6PIJ - chains G and 3 of the 13 polymer chains in the assembly; structure by electron microscopy, 2.90 A resolution.

# Chain G
Molecule: cas5_8 naturally occurring fusion protein
From: Vibrio cholerae
Chain sequence (511 residues; each row starts with the number of its first residue; note: 117 numbers in that range are skipped by the numbering (no residue carries them; nothing is unmodelled there)):
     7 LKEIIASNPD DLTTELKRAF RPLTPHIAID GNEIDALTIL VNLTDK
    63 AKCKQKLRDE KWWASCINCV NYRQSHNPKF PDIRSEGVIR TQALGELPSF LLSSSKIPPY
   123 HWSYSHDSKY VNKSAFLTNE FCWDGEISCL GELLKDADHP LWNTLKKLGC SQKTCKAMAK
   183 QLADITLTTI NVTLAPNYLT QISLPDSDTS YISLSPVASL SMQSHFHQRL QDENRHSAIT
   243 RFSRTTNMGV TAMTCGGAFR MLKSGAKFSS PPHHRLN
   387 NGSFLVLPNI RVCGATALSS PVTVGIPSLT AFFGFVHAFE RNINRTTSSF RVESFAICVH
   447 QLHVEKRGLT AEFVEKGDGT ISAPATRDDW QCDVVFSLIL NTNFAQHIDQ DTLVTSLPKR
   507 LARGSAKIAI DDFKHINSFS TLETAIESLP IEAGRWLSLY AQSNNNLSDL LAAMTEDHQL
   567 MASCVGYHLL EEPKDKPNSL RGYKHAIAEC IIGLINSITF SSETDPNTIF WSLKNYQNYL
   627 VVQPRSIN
From the paper describing this entry:
  - binding site for Targeting strand ssDNA: Arg246

# Chain 3
Molecule: Non-targeting strand ssDNA
Sequence (9 nucleotides; each row starts with the number of its first residue):
     1 CCGCCTTAC

# How chain G and chain 3 interact
Pairs across the interface (20; chain G residue first):
  Lys23(G) - DT7(3)  salt bridge to the phosphate
  Arg24(G) - DA8(3)  salt bridge to the phosphate
  Arg27(G) - DT6(3)  hydrogen bond to the phosphate
  Arg27(G) - DT7(3)  salt bridge to the phosphate
  Lys52(G) - DT6(3)  phosphate contact
  Lys52(G) - DT7(3)  salt bridge to the phosphate
  Ser130(G) - DC5(3)  sugar contact
  Lys131(G) - DG3(3)  base contact
  Lys131(G) - DC4(3)  base contact
  Lys131(G) - DC5(3)  sugar contact
  Asn134(G) - DC5(3)  phosphate contact
  Asn134(G) - DT6(3)  hydrogen bond to the phosphate
  Thr247(G) - DT6(3)  base contact
  Thr248(G) - DC5(3)  base contact
  Thr248(G) - DT6(3)  sugar contact
  Met255(G) - DT6(3)  sugar contact
  Met255(G) - DT7(3)  sugar contact
  Thr256(G) - DT7(3)  phosphate contact
  Gly258(G) - DT7(3)  base contact
  Arg262(G) - DC9(3)  sugar contact
Other interface residues (no listed pair), chain G (16 interface residues in all): Asp51, Val133, Asp464
Other interface residues (no listed pair), chain 3 (8 interface residues in all): DC1

# Overview
Chain G and chain 3 form an interface of 16 and 8 residues respectively; the contacts include 2 hydrogen bonds
and 4 salt bridges. Among the polar pairs are Arg27(G)-DT6(3), Asn134(G)-DT6(3) and Lys23(G)-DT7(3). The paper
reports a binding site for Targeting strand ssDNA at Arg246(G).
Chain G is cas5_8 naturally occurring fusion protein (Vibrio cholerae) and chain 3 is Non-targeting strand
ssDNA; the structure, Target DNA-bound V. cholerae TniQ-Cascade complex, closed conformation, was determined
by electron microscopy (same publication as 6PIF and 6PIG).
